PDB entry 5C0X | X-ray diffraction, 3.81 A resolution | chains E and F of the 12 polymer chains in the assembly

# Chain E
Protein: Exosome complex component RRP42
From: Saccharomyces cerevisiae S288c
Notes: fragment: Exosome complex component RRP42
UniProt: Q12277 (RRP42_YEAST); residues 1-265 here = UniProt positions 1-265
Sequence (267 residues; numbered -1 to 265; the number before each row is that of its first residue; numbers below 1 keep their minus sign (Gly-1 is residue -1)):
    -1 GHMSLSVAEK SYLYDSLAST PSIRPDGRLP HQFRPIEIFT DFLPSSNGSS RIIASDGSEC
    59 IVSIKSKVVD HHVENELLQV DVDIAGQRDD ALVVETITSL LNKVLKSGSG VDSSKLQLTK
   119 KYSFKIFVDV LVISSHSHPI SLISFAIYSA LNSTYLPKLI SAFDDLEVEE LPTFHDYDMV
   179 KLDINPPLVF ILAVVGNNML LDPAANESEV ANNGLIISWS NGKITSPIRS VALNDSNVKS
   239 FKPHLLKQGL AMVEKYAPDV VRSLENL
Sequence notes: expression tag (-1 to 0); engineered mutation Ile138 (Val in Q12277)

# Chain F
Protein: Exosome complex component MTR3
From: Saccharomyces cerevisiae S288c
Notes: fragment: Exosome complex component MTR3
UniProt: P48240 (MTR3_YEAST); residue numbers follow UniProt; this construct covers 1-250
Sequence (250 residues; row label = number of the first residue in the row):
     1 MNVQDRRRLL GPAAAKPMAF SNTTTHVPEK KSTDLTPKGN ESEQELSLHT GFIENCNGSA
    61 LVEARSLGHQ TSLISAVYGP RSIRGSFTSQ GTISIQLKNG LLEKYNTNEL KEVSSFLMGI
   121 FNSVVNLSRY PKSGIDIFVY LTYDKDLTNN PQDDDSQSKM TSSQISSLIP HCITSITLAL
   181 ADAGIELVDM AGAGEANGTV VSFIKNGEEI VGFWKDDGDD EDLLECLDRC KEQYNRYRDL
   241 MISCLMNQET
Disordered / not traced: 1-3, 24-40, 150-162, 249-250
Sequence notes: engineered mutation Ser75 (Thr in P48240), Thr161 (Met in P48240)

# Interface between chain E and chain F
Residue-residue contacts (50; chain E residue first):
  Asp88(E) - Lys111(F)
  Leu90(E) - Lys111(F)
  Leu90(E) - Ser115(F)
  Leu90(E) - Met118(F)  hydrophobic
  Glu93(E) - Thr107(F)  hydrogen bond
  Glu93(E) - Asn108(F)
  Glu93(E) - Lys111(F)  salt bridge
  Thr94(E) - Lys111(F)
  Thr94(E) - Ser115(F)  hydrogen bond
  Thr96(E) - Asn108(F)
  Ser97(E) - Asn108(F)
  Ser97(E) - Glu109(F)
  Ser97(E) - Glu112(F)  hydrogen bond
  Leu98(E) - Glu112(F)
  Lys101(E) - Glu109(F)  salt bridge
  Lys101(E) - Glu112(F)  salt bridge
  Lys101(E) - Trp214(F)
  Lys101(E) - Asp216(F)  salt bridge
  Lys221(E) - Asp220(F)
  Ser224(E) - Lys215(F)
  Ser224(E) - Asp216(F)
  Ser224(E) - Asp217(F)  hydrogen bond (side chain-backbone)
  Pro225(E) - Lys215(F)
  Pro225(E) - Asp216(F)
  Ile226(E) - Phe213(F)
  Ile226(E) - Trp214(F)
  Ile226(E) - Lys215(F)  hydrogen bond (backbone-backbone)
  Arg227(E) - Glu112(F)  salt bridge
  Arg227(E) - Phe213(F)
  Arg227(E) - Trp214(F)
  Arg227(E) - Lys215(F)
  Arg227(E) - Asp216(F)  salt bridge
  Ser228(E) - Phe116(F)
  Ser228(E) - Gly212(F)
  Ser228(E) - Phe213(F)  hydrogen bond (side chain-backbone)
  Asp233(E) - Gln90(F)
  Ser234(E) - Gln90(F)
  Val236(E) - Gly119(F)
  Val236(E) - Asn122(F)
  Val236(E) - Ser123(F)
  Ser238(E) - Ile204(F)
  Ser238(E) - Glu209(F)  hydrogen bond
  Ser238(E) - Ile210(F)
  Ser238(E) - Val211(F)
  Phe239(E) - Glu209(F)
  Phe239(E) - Ile210(F)  hydrogen bond (backbone-backbone)
  Lys240(E) - Glu209(F)  salt bridge
  Pro241(E) - Glu208(F)
  Lys245(E) - Leu223(F)
  Leu248(E) - Leu223(F)  hydrophobic
Interface residues without a listed pair, chain E (27 interface residues in all): Ser107, Ala230, Lys237, Leu244
Interface residues without a listed pair, chain F (27 interface residues in all): Leu127, Ser163

# Overview
The chain E/chain F interface involves 27 residues from each chain; the contacts include 8 hydrogen bonds and
7 salt bridges. Polar contacts include Glu93(E)-Lys111(F), Lys101(E)-Glu109(F) and Lys101(E)-Glu112(F).
Here chain E is Exosome complex component RRP42 and chain F is Exosome complex component MTR3, both from
Saccharomyces cerevisiae S288c. Entry 5C0X (Structure of a 12-subunit nuclear exosome complex bound to
structured RNA) was determined by X-ray diffraction, deposited together with 5C0Y and 5C0W.
